Entry 9AYZ (X-ray diffraction, 2.24 A resolution); this record covers chains B and C of the 4 polymer chains in the assembly.

# Chain B
Molecule: Hemoglobin subunit beta
From: Homo sapiens
UniProtKB: P68871 (HBB_HUMAN); residues 1-146 here correspond to UniProt positions 2-147 (UniProt number = residue number + 1)
Chain sequence (146 residues; each row starts with the number of its first residue):
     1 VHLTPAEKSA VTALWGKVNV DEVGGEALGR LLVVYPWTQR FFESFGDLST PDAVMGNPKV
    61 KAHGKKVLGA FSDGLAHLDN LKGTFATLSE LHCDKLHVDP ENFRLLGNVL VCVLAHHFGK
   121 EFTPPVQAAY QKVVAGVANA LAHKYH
Not modelled in the structure: 1
Differences from the reference sequence: engineered mutation A6 (Glu7 in P68871)
Metal / ion sites: heme Fe near H92 (its only coordinating residue here)
Residues lining bound ligands: heme (HEM): L31, T38, F41, F42, H63, K66, V67, A70, F71, F85, L88, L91, H92, L96, V98, N102, F103, L106, V137, L141
Curated features (UniProtKB/Swiss-Prot):
  - binding site ((2R)-2,3-bisphosphoglycerate): V1, H2, K82, H143
  - binding site (heme b): H63, H92
  - site: E7, K8 (Microbial infection: Cleavage), G25, E26 (Microbial infection: Cleavage), G29, R30 (Microbial infection: Cleavage), Y35, P36 (Microbial infection: Cleavage), W37, T38 (Microbial infection: Cleavage), F45, G46 (Microbial infection: Cleavage), D52, A53 (Microbial infection: Cleavage), G56, N57 (Microbial infection: Cleavage), K59 (Not glycated), F71, S72 (Microbial infection: Cleavage), G74, L75 (Microbial infection: Cleavage), K82 (Not glycated), T84, F85 (Microbial infection: Cleavage), H92, C93 (Microbial infection: Cleavage), K95 (Not glycated), R104, L105 (Microbial infection: Cleavage), L110, V111 (Microbial infection: Cleavage), G119, K120 (Microbial infection: Cleavage), F122, T123 (Microbial infection: Cleavage), A128, A129 (Microbial infection: Cleavage) and 2 more in UniProt
  - modified residue: V1 (N-acetylvaline), S9 (Phosphoserine), T12 (Phosphothreonine), S44 (Phosphoserine), T50 (Phosphothreonine), K59 (N6-acetyllysine), K82 (N6-acetyllysine), T87 (Phosphothreonine), C93 (S-nitrosocysteine), K144 (N6-acetyllysine)
  - glycosylation: V1 (N-linked (Glc) (glycation) valine), K8 (N-linked (Glc) (glycation) lysine), K17 (N-linked (Glc) (glycation) lysine), K66 (N-linked (Glc) (glycation) lysine), K120 (N-linked (Glc) (glycation) lysine), K144 (N-linked (Glc) (glycation) lysine)
What the authors report for this chain:
  - mutagenesis - E6A: unchanged binding to oxygen

# Chain C
Molecule: Hemoglobin subunit alpha
From: Homo sapiens
UniProtKB: P69905 (HBA_HUMAN); residues 1-141 here correspond to UniProt positions 2-142 (UniProt number = residue number + 1)
Chain sequence (141 residues; each row starts with the number of its first residue):
     1 VLSPADKTNV KAAWGKVGAH AGEYGAEALE RMFLSFPTTK TYFPHFDLSH GSAQVKGHGK
    61 KVADALTNAV AHVDDMPNAL SALSDLHAHK LRVDPVNFKL LSHCLLVTLA AHLPAEFTPA
   121 VHASLDKFLA SVSTVLTSKY R
Metal / ion sites: heme Fe near H87 (its only coordinating residue here)
Residues lining bound ligands: heme (HEM): M32, T39, Y42, F43, F46, H58, K61, V62, A65, L66, L83, L86, H87, L91, V93, N97, F98, L101, V132, L136
Curated features (UniProtKB/Swiss-Prot):
  - binding site (O2): H58
  - binding site (heme b): H87
  - site: T8, N9 (Microbial infection: Cleavage), K11 (Not glycated), A13, W14 (Microbial infection: Cleavage), Y24, G25 (Microbial infection: Cleavage), L29, E30 (Microbial infection: Cleavage), H45, F46 (Microbial infection: Cleavage), D47, L48 (Microbial infection: Cleavage), S52, A53 (Microbial infection: Cleavage), V55, K56 (Microbial infection: Cleavage), K56 (Not glycated), G59, K60 (Microbial infection: Cleavage), K60 (Not glycated), K90 (Not glycated), L91, R92 (Microbial infection: Cleavage), K99 (Not glycated), L106, V107 (Microbial infection: Cleavage), T108, L109 (Microbial infection: Cleavage), V121, H122 (Microbial infection: Cleavage), S133, T134 (Microbial infection: Cleavage)
  - modified residue: S3 (Phosphoserine), K7 (N6-succinyllysine), T8 (Phosphothreonine), K11 (N6-succinyllysine), K16 (N6-acetyllysine), Y24 (Phosphotyrosine), S35 (Phosphoserine), K40 (N6-succinyllysine), S49 (Phosphoserine), S102 (Phosphoserine), T108 (Phosphothreonine), S124 (Phosphoserine), S131 (Phosphoserine), T134 (Phosphothreonine), T137 (Phosphothreonine), S138 (Phosphoserine)
  - glycosylation (N-linked (Glc) (glycation) lysine): K7, K16, K40, K61

# How chain B and chain C interact
Pairs across the interface (29; chain B residue first):
  V34(B) with R141(C), hydrogen bond (backbone-side chain)
  P36(B) with R92(C); Y140(C); R141(C)
  W37(B) with R92(C); D94(C), hydrogen bond; P95(C); Y140(C), hydrophobic; R141(C)
  Q39(B) with R92(C), hydrogen bond
  R40(B) with T41(C); Y42(C); L91(C); R92(C)
  H97(B) with T41(C); P44(C)
  V98(B) with T41(C)
  D99(B) with T41(C); Y42(C), hydrogen bond; D94(C); N97(C), hydrogen bond
  P100(B) with T38(C)
  E101(B) with D94(C); V96(C)
  N102(B) with D94(C)
  L105(B) with D94(C)
  Y145(B) with T41(C)
  H146(B) with P37(C); K40(C), hydrogen bond (backbone-side chain)
Also at the interface, not in a pair above, chain B (15 interface residues in all): Y35

# In short
The interface between chain B and chain C involves 15 residues on one side and 14 on the other, with 6
hydrogen bonds. Among the polar pairs are V34(B)-R141(C), W37(B)-D94(C) and Q39(B)-R92(C). Ligands of chain B:
heme. Ligands of chain C: heme. The paper reports that E6A of chain B leaves binding to oxygen unchanged.
Here chain B is Hemoglobin subunit beta and chain C is Hemoglobin subunit alpha, both from Homo sapiens. Entry
9AYZ (T-state HbG Makassar hemoglobin) was determined by X-ray diffraction together with 9AV9 from the same
study.
